Entry 1W7G (X-ray diffraction, 1.65 A resolution); this record covers chains H and L of the 3 polymer chains in the assembly.

Chain H:
Protein: Thrombin
Source organism: Homo sapiens
Notes: EC 3.4.21.5; fragment: thrombin heavy chain
UniProt: P00734 (THRB_HUMAN); the construct lacks a stretch of the UniProt sequence and is renumbered around it, so the offset changes along the chain: 16-36 = UniProt 364-384; 37-60 = UniProt 386-409; 61-77 = UniProt 419-435; 78-97 = UniProt 437-456; 7 more segments
Chain sequence (259 residues; row label = number of the first residue in the row; note: 1 number in that range is skipped by the numbering (no residue carries it; nothing is unmodelled there); a row labelled like 60A-60I holds insertion residues (60A, then the next letters in order)):
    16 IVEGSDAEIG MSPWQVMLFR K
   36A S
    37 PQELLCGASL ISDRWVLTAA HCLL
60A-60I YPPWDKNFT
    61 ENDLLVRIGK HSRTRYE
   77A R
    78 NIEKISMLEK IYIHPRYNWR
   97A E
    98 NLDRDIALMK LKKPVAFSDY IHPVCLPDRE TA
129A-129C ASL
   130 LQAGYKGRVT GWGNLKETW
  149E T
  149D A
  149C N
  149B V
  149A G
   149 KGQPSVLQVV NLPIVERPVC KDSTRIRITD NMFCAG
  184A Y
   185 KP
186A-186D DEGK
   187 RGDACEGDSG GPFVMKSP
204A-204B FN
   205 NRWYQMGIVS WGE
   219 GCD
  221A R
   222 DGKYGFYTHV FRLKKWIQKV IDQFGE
Disordered / not traced: 149E, 149D, 149C, 149B, 149A, 149
UniProt features mapped onto this chain:
  - region: Ala183 to Val200 (High affinity receptor-binding region which is also known as the TP508 peptide)
  - active site (Charge relay system): His57, Asp102, Ser195
  - glycosylation: Asn60G (N-linked (GlcNAc...) (complex) asparagine)
Cystine bridges: Cys42-Cys58, Cys168-Cys182, Cys191-Cys220
Small-molecule neighbours: L-arginine template inhibitor cs107 (MIU; n-{(1S)-1-{[4-(3-aminopropyl)piperazin-1-yl]carbonyl}-4-[(diaminomethylene)amino]butyl}-3-(trifluoromethyl)benzenesulfonamide): His57, Tyr60A, Trp60D, Lys60F, Leu99, Ile174, Asp189, Ala190, Cys191, Glu192, Ser195, Val213, Ser214, Trp215, Gly216, Glu217, Gly219, Cys220, Gly226, Phe227
Reported in the primary citation:
  - catalytic residues: His57, Asp102, Ser195 (citing earlier work)
  - binding site for L-arginine template inhibitor cs107: His57, Lys60F, Asp189, Gly216, Gly219

Chain L:
Protein: Thrombin
Source organism: Homo sapiens
Notes: EC 3.4.21.5; fragment: thrombin light chain
UniProt: P00734 (THRB_HUMAN); the construct lacks a stretch of the UniProt sequence, so the offset changes along the chain: -5 to 0 = UniProt 328-333; 1-14 = UniProt 336-349; 15-18 = UniProt 360-363
Chain sequence (36 residues; numbered -5 to 18 plus 12 insertion-coded residues; the number before each row is that of its first residue; a row labelled like 1A-1B holds insertion residues (1A, then the next letters in order); numbers below 1 keep their minus sign (Thr-5 is residue -5)):
    -5 TFGSGE
 1A-1B AD
     1 CGLRPLFEKK SLED
14A-14J KTERELLESY
    15 IDGR
Disordered / not traced: -5 to 0, 16-18
UniProt features mapped onto this chain:
  - site: Arg18 (Cleavage)

Interface between chain H and chain L:
Residue-residue contacts (59):
  Glu23(H) - Phe7(L)
  Glu23(H) - Asp14(L)
  Glu23(H) - Lys14A(L)  hydrogen bond (side chain-backbone)
  Ile24(H) - Phe7(L)
  Gly25(H) - Arg4(L)
  Gly25(H) - Phe7(L)
  Met26(H) - Arg4(L)  hydrogen bond (backbone-side chain)
  Met26(H) - Phe7(L)  hydrophobic
  Met26(H) - Asp14(L)
  Pro28(H) - Arg4(L)
  Trp29(H) - Gly2(L)
  Trp29(H) - Arg4(L)
  Ser115(H) - Pro5(L)
  Asp116(H) - Pro5(L)
  Asp116(H) - Leu6(L)
  His119(H) - Asp1B(L)  salt bridge
  His119(H) - Leu3(L)  hydrogen bond (side chain-backbone)
  His119(H) - Pro5(L)
  His119(H) - Lys9(L)
  Pro120(H) - Cys1(L)
  Pro120(H) - Gly2(L)  hydrogen bond (backbone-backbone)
  Val121(H) - Cys1(L)
  Val121(H) - Gly2(L)
  Cys122(H) - Cys1(L)  disulfide
  Cys122(H) - Gly2(L)
  Gly133(H) - Ser14I(L)
  Tyr134(H) - Ser14I(L)
  Tyr134(H) - Tyr14J(L)  hydrogen bond (side chain-backbone)
  Lys135(H) - Glu14E(L)  salt bridge
  Lys135(H) - Leu14F(L)
  Lys135(H) - Ser14I(L)  hydrogen bond (backbone-side chain)
  Lys135(H) - Tyr14J(L)  hydrogen bond (backbone-side chain)
  Arg137(H) - Arg4(L)
  Arg137(H) - Asp14(L)  salt bridge
  Arg137(H) - Thr14B(L)  hydrogen bond
  Arg137(H) - Glu14C(L)
  Asn159(H) - Thr14B(L)  hydrogen bond
  Asn159(H) - Glu14E(L)  hydrogen bond
  Asn159(H) - Leu14F(L)
  Tyr184A(H) - Glu14E(L)  hydrogen bond
  Met201(H) - Tyr14J(L)
  Lys202(H) - Glu8(L)  salt bridge
  Lys202(H) - Glu14C(L)  salt bridge
  Lys202(H) - Tyr14J(L)  hydrogen bond (backbone-side chain)
  Pro204(H) - Leu14G(L)  hydrophobic
  Pro204(H) - Tyr14J(L)
  Asn205(H) - Leu3(L)
  Asn205(H) - Glu8(L)
  Arg206(H) - Cys1(L)  hydrogen bond (side chain-backbone)
  Arg206(H) - Ala1A(L)  hydrogen bond (side chain-backbone)
  Arg206(H) - Asp1B(L)
  Arg206(H) - Gly2(L)
  Arg206(H) - Leu3(L)
  Trp207(H) - Gly2(L)  hydrogen bond (backbone-backbone)
  Trp207(H) - Arg4(L)
  Trp207(H) - Glu8(L)  hydrogen bond
  Trp207(H) - Asp14(L)
  Trp207(H) - Glu14C(L)
  Trp207(H) - Leu14F(L)  hydrophobic
Other interface residues (no listed pair), chain H (26 interface residues in all): Gly136, Lys186D
Inter-chain disulfides: Cys122(H)-Cys1(L)

In short:
Chain H and chain L form an interface of 26 and 20 residues respectively; the contacts include 1 disulfide
bond, 16 hydrogen bonds and 5 salt bridges. Polar contacts include His119(H)-Asp1B(L), Lys135(H)-Glu14E(L) and
Arg137(H)-Asp14(L). From the paper: catalytic residues His57(H), Asp102(H) and Ser195(H); a binding site for
L-arginine template inhibitor cs107 at His57(H), Lys60F(H) and Asp189(H) among others.
Here chain H is Thrombin and chain L is Thrombin, both from Homo sapiens. Entry 1W7G (Alpha-thrombin complex
with sulfated hirudin (residues 54-65) and L- Arginine template inhibitor CS107) was determined by X-ray
diffraction.
